Entry 7QVY (electron microscopy, 2.82 A resolution); this record covers chains A and B of the 3 polymer chains in the assembly.

[Chain A]
Molecule: Capsid protein VP1
Source organism: Coxsackievirus A6
UniProt: Q6JKS2 (Q6JKS2_9ENTO); residues 1-304 here correspond to UniProt positions 567-870 (UniProt number = residue number + 566)
Amino-acid sequence (304 residues; each row starts with the number of its first residue):
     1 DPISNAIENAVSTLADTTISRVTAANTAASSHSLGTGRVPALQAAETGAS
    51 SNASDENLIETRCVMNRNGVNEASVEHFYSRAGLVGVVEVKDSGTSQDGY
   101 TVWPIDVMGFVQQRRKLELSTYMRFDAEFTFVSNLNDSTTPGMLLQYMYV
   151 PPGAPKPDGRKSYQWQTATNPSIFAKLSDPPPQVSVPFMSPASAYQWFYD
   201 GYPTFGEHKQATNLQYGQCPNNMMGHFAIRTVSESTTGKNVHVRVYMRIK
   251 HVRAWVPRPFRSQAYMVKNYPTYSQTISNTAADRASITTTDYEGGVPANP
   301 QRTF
Unresolved in the structure: 1-68, 205-211, 293-304

[Chain B]
Molecule: Capsid protein VP2
Source organism: Coxsackievirus A6
UniProt: Q6JKS2 (Q6JKS2_9ENTO); residues 1-256 here correspond to UniProt positions 70-325 (UniProt number = residue number + 69)
Amino-acid sequence (256 residues; row label = number of the first residue in the row):
     1 SPSVEACGYSDRVAQLTVGNSTITTQEAANIVLSYGEWPGYCPSTDATAV
    51 DKPTRPDVSVNRFYTLSTKSWKTESTGWYWKFPDVLNDTGVFGQNAQFHY
   101 LYRSGFCMHVQCNASKFHQGALLVVVIPEFVVAASSPATKPNGQGLYPDF
   151 AHTNPGKEGQVFRDPYVLDAGIPLSQALVFPHQWINLRTNNCATIIMPYV
   201 NALPFDSALNHSNFGLAVIPISPLKYCNGATTEVPITLTIAPLNSEFSGL
   251 RQAIKQ
Unresolved in the structure: 1-29, 44-52, 138-144, 252-256

[How chain A and chain B interact]
Residue-residue contacts (86; chain A residue first):
  Thr-121(A) / Glu-129(B)
  Tyr-122(A) / Glu-129(B)  hydrogen bond
  Tyr-122(A) / Val-200(B)  hydrophobic
  Tyr-122(A) / Asn-201(B)
  Tyr-122(A) / Ala-202(B)
  Ala-192(A) / Ala-202(B)
  Ala-192(A) / Leu-203(B)  hydrophobic
  Ser-193(A) / Ala-202(B)  hydrogen bond (backbone-backbone)
  Ala-194(A) / Ala-202(B)
  Gln-196(A) / Glu-129(B)
  Gln-196(A) / Ala-202(B)
  Phe-198(A) / Glu-129(B)
  Phe-198(A) / Val-131(B)  hydrophobic
  Tyr-199(A) / Glu-129(B)
  Tyr-199(A) / Val-131(B)
  Tyr-199(A) / His-211(B)
  Asp-200(A) / Lys-81(B)  salt bridge
  Asp-200(A) / Glu-129(B)  hydrogen bond (backbone-side chain)
  Asp-200(A) / Phe-130(B)
  Asp-200(A) / Val-131(B)
  Asp-200(A) / His-211(B)
  Asp-200(A) / Ser-212(B)  hydrogen bond (backbone-backbone)
  Gly-201(A) / Asn-210(B)
  Tyr-202(A) / Phe-150(B)
  Tyr-202(A) / Thr-153(B)  hydrogen bond
  Tyr-202(A) / Asn-154(B)
  Tyr-202(A) / Asn-210(B)  hydrogen bond (backbone-backbone)
  Thr-204(A) / Asn-210(B)
  Asn-213(A) / Pro-148(B)
  Leu-214(A) / Tyr-147(B)
  Tyr-216(A) / Lys-81(B)  hydrogen bond
  Tyr-216(A) / Phe-130(B)
  Tyr-216(A) / Val-131(B)
  Tyr-216(A) / Val-132(B)  hydrogen bond (side chain-backbone)
  Tyr-216(A) / Pro-148(B)  hydrophobic
  Tyr-216(A) / Thr-153(B)
  Val-256(A) / Tyr-35(B)
  Val-256(A) / Pro-128(B)  hydrophobic
  Val-256(A) / Val-200(B)  hydrophobic
  Pro-257(A) / Val-179(B)
  Pro-257(A) / Phe-180(B)
  Arg-258(A) / Pro-128(B)  hydrogen bond (side chain-backbone)
  Arg-258(A) / Glu-129(B)  hydrogen bond (side chain-backbone)
  Arg-258(A) / Val-179(B)
  Arg-258(A) / Phe-180(B)
  Pro-259(A) / Ile-172(B)
  Pro-259(A) / Gln-176(B)
  Pro-259(A) / Val-179(B)
  Pro-259(A) / Phe-180(B)
  Phe-260(A) / Pro-173(B)
  Phe-260(A) / Gln-176(B)
  Arg-261(A) / Ala-170(B)  hydrogen bond (side chain-backbone)
  Arg-261(A) / Gly-171(B)
  Ser-262(A) / Gly-171(B)  hydrogen bond (backbone-backbone)
  Ser-262(A) / Pro-173(B)
  Gln-263(A) / Val-167(B)
  Gln-263(A) / Gly-171(B)  hydrogen bond (backbone-backbone)
  Met-266(A) / Ser-136(B)
  Val-267(A) / Leu-146(B)  hydrophobic
  Tyr-270(A) / Tyr-147(B)  hydrophobic
  Pro-271(A) / Val-131(B)  hydrophobic
  Pro-271(A) / Ala-133(B)
  Pro-271(A) / Ala-170(B)
  Thr-272(A) / Ala-133(B)
  Thr-272(A) / Ala-134(B)
  Thr-272(A) / Leu-146(B)  hydrogen bond (side chain-backbone)
  Tyr-273(A) / Ala-133(B)  hydrophobic
  Tyr-273(A) / Ala-134(B)  hydrogen bond (backbone-backbone)
  Tyr-273(A) / Ser-135(B)
  Tyr-273(A) / Ser-136(B)
  Tyr-273(A) / Arg-163(B)  hydrogen bond
  Tyr-273(A) / Asp-164(B)  hydrogen bond
  Tyr-273(A) / Val-167(B)
  Tyr-273(A) / Asp-169(B)
  Tyr-273(A) / Ala-170(B)
  Tyr-273(A) / Gly-171(B)
  Ser-274(A) / Ser-136(B)
  Gln-275(A) / Ser-135(B)
  Gln-275(A) / Ser-136(B)  hydrogen bond (backbone-backbone)
  Gln-275(A) / Pro-137(B)
  Ile-277(A) / Asp-164(B)
  Ile-277(A) / Tyr-166(B)  hydrophobic
  Ile-277(A) / Val-167(B)  hydrophobic
  Asn-279(A) / Tyr-166(B)
  Thr-280(A) / Tyr-166(B)  hydrogen bond (backbone-side chain)
  Thr-280(A) / Pro-173(B)
Also at the interface, not in a pair above, chain A (35 interface residues in all): Ser-278
Also at the interface, not in a pair above, chain B (40 interface residues in all): Ile-127, Ala-177, Asp-206

[In short]
35 residues of chain A and 40 residues of chain B are in contact; the contacts include 19 hydrogen bonds and 1
salt bridge. Polar pairs include Asp-200(A)/Lys-81(B), Tyr-122(A)/Glu-129(B) and Asp-200(A)/Glu-129(B).
Here chain A is Capsid protein VP1 and chain B is Capsid protein VP2, both from Coxsackievirus A6. Entry 7QVY
(Cryo-EM structure of coxsackievirus A6 empty particle) was determined by electron microscopy together with
7QVX and 7QW9 from the same study.
